Entry 3QMH (X-ray diffraction, 2.50 A resolution); this record covers chains A and B of the 3 polymer chains in the assembly.

== Chain A ==
Name: CpG-binding protein
Organism: Homo sapiens
Notes: fragment: CXXC-type Zn finger, residues 161-222
Reference sequence: Q9P0U4 (CXXC1_HUMAN); residue numbers follow UniProt; this construct covers 161-222
Chain sequence (79 residues; row label = number of the first residue in the row):
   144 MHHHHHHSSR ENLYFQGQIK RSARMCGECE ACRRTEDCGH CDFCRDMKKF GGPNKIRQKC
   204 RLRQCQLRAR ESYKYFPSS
Not modelled in the structure: 144-165, 219-222
Sequence notes: expression tag (144-160)
Bound ions: Zn2+ site 1: Cys169, Cys172, Cys175, Cys208; Zn2+ site 2: Cys181, Cys184, Cys187, Cys203
UniProt features mapped onto this chain:
  - binding site (Zn(2+)): Cys169, Cys172, Cys175, Cys181, Cys184, Cys187, Cys203, Cys208
  - mutagenesis: Cys169 (C169A: Complete loss of DNA binding activity. No effect on localization in nuclear speckles), Cys208 (C208A: Complete loss of DNA binding activity. No effect on localization in nuclear speckles)
Reported in the primary citation:
  - conformationally variable residues (side-chain flip): Arg213

== Chain B ==
Molecule: 12-nt DNA strand
Sequence (12 nucleotides; numbered 1 to 12; the number before each row is that of its first residue):
     1 GCCATCGATG GC

== Chain A / chain B interface ==
Pairs across the interface - 11 pairs, chain A then chain B:
  Arg167(A) with DC6(B), phosphate contact; DG7(B), salt bridge to the phosphate
  Arg200(A) with DT5(B), base contact; DC6(B), hydrogen bond to the base
  Gln201(A) with DC6(B), base contact; DG7(B), hydrogen bond to the base
  Lys202(A) with DT5(B), phosphate contact; DC6(B), salt bridge to the phosphate
  Arg206(A) with DT5(B), salt bridge to the phosphate
  Arg213(A) with DG7(B), base contact; DA8(B), base contact
Also at the interface, not in a pair above, chain A (10 interface residues in all): Ala166, Asn197, Gln207, Tyr216

== Overview ==
The interface between chain A and chain B involves 10 residues on one side and 4 on the other; the contacts
include 2 hydrogen bonds and 3 salt bridges. Among the polar pairs are Arg200(A)-DC6(B), Gln201(A)-DG7(B) and
Arg167(A)-DG7(B). From UniProt: 8 Zn2+-binding residues and 2 mutagenesis sites on chain A. From the paper:
conformational variability at Arg213(A).
Chain A is CpG-binding protein (Homo sapiens) and chain B is a 12-nt DNA strand; the structure, Structural
Basis of Selective Binding of Non-Methylated CpG islands (DNA-TCGA) by the CXXC Domain of CFP1, was determined
by X-ray diffraction, deposited together with 3QMB, 3QMC, 3QMD and 3QMI.
